Entry 1U0D (X-ray diffraction, 2.90 A resolution); this record covers chains D and B of the 4 polymer chains in the assembly.

Chain D:
Molecule: 24-nt DNA strand
Sequence (24 nucleotides; each row starts with the number of its first residue):
   551 CGGAACTGTCTCACGACGTTTCGC

Chain B:
Protein: DNA endonuclease I-CreI
Organism: Chlamydomonas reinhardtii
Notes: EC 3.1.-.-
UniProtKB: P05725 (DNE1_CHLRE); residues 301-463 here correspond to UniProt positions 1-163 (UniProt number = residue number - 300)
Chain sequence (163 residues; each row starts with the number of its first residue):
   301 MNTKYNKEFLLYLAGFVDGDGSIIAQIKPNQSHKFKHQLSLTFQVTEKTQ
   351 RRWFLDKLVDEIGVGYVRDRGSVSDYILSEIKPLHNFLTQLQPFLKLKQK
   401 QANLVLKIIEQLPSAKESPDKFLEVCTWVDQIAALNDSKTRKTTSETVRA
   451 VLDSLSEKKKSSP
Unresolved in the structure: 301, 454-463
Differences from the reference sequence: engineered mutation His333 (Tyr33 in P05725), Thr342 (Ala42 in P05725), Glu347 (Gln47 in P05725), Glu410 (Trp110 in P05725), Gln411 (Arg111 in P05725)
UniProt features mapped onto this chain:
  - region (Interaction with DNA): Gln326 to Ser332, Lys334 to Gln338, Arg368 to Arg370, Ser438 to Thr443
  - binding site (Mg(2+)): Gly319, Asp320

Interface between chain D and chain B:
Contacting residue pairs - 38 pairs, chain D then chain B:
  DA563(D) with Lys348(B), salt bridge to the phosphate
  DC564(D) with Asp320(B), phosphate contact; Thr346(B), sugar contact; Glu347(B), phosphate contact; Lys348(B), hydrogen bond to the phosphate; Arg351(B), salt bridge to the phosphate; Val373(B), base contact
  DG565(D) with Gly319(B), phosphate contact; Asp320(B), phosphate contact; Gly321(B), sugar contact; Ser322(B), sugar contact; Thr346(B), base contact; Arg370(B), hydrogen bond to the base
  DA566(D) with Gly321(B), phosphate contact; Ser322(B), hydrogen bond to the phosphate; Ile324(B), base contact; Gln344(B), hydrogen bond to the base; Arg368(B), base contact; Arg370(B), base contact; Asn436(B), phosphate contact; Asp437(B), hydrogen bond to the phosphate; Ser438(B), phosphate contact
  DC567(D) with Ile324(B), base contact; Gln326(B), sugar contact; Gln344(B), base contact; Asn436(B), phosphate contact; Ser438(B), hydrogen bond to the phosphate; Thr440(B), phosphate contact; Arg441(B), phosphate contact
  DG568(D) with Gln326(B), phosphate contact; Thr440(B), sugar contact; Arg441(B), phosphate contact; Lys442(B), hydrogen bond to the phosphate; Thr443(B), phosphate contact
  DT569(D) with Lys328(B), base contact; Lys442(B), phosphate contact
  DT571(D) with Asn330(B), hydrogen bond to the base
  DC572(D) with Ser332(B), base contact
Also at the interface, not in a pair above, chain B (27 interface residues in all): Ile323, Lys398, Ala433

In short:
The interface between chain D and chain B involves 9 residues on one side and 27 on the other, with 8 hydrogen
bonds and 2 salt bridges. Polar pairs include DG565(D)-Arg370(B), DA566(D)-Gln344(B) and DT571(D)-Asn330(B).
UniProt lists Mg2+-binding residues Gly319(B) and Asp320(B) on chain B.
Chain D is a 24-nt DNA strand and chain B is DNA endonuclease I-CreI (Chlamydomonas reinhardtii); the
structure, Y33H Mutant of Homing endonuclease I-CreI, was determined by X-ray diffraction, deposited together
with 1U0C.
